7NEM - chains T and M; structure by X-ray diffraction, 1.35 A resolution.

Chain T:
Molecule: Hydrogenase-2 small chain
Organism: Escherichia coli (strain K12)
Notes: EC 1.12.99.6
Reference sequence: P69741 (MBHT_ECOLI); residues 2-293 here correspond to UniProt positions 39-330 (UniProt number = residue number + 37)
Sequence (298 residues; numbered 2 to 299; the number before each row is that of its first residue):
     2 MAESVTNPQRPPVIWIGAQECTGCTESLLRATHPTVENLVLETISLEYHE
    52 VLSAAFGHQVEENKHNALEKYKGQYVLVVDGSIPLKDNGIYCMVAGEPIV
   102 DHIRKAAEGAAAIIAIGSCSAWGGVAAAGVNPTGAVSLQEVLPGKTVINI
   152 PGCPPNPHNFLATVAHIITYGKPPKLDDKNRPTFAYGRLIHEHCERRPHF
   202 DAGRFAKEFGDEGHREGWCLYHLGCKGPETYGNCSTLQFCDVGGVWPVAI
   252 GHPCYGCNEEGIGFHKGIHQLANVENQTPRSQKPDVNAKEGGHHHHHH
Disordered / not traced: 2-8, 277-299
Sequence notes: expression tag (294-299)
Ion coordination: 4Fe-4S cluster Fe site 1: C22, C25, C120, C154; 4Fe-4S cluster Fe site 2: H192, C195, C220, C226; 3Fe-4S cluster Fe: C235, C255, C258
Small-molecule neighbours:
  - 3Fe-4S cluster (F3S): I191, T231, C235, F240, W247, P248, C255, Y256, G257, C258, N259
  - 4Fe-4S cluster (SF4), molecule 1: E21, C22, G24, C25, G82, G118, S119, C120, V126, G153, C154, P155
  - 4Fe-4S cluster (SF4), molecule 2: I191, H192, C195, R197, R198, F201, C220, L221, Y222, C226, G228, P229, V249
UniProt features mapped onto this chain:
  - binding site ([4Fe-4S] cluster): C22, C25, C120, C154, H192, C195, C220, C226
  - binding site ([3Fe-4S] cluster): C235, C255, C258

Chain M:
Molecule: Hydrogenase-2 large chain
Organism: Escherichia coli (strain K12)
Notes: EC 1.12.99.6
Reference sequence: P0ACE0 (MBHM_ECOLI); numbering as in UniProt (aligned over 1-567)
Sequence (567 residues; numbered 1 to 567; the number before each row is that of its first residue):
     1 MSQRITIDPVTRIEGHLRIDCEIENGVVSKAWASGTMWRGMEEIVKNRDP
    51 RDAWMIVQRICGVCTTTHALSSVRAAESALNIDVPVNAQYIRNIILAAHT
   101 THDHIVHFYQLSALDWVDITSALQADPTKASEMLKGVSTWHLNSPEEFTK
   151 VQNKIKDLVASGQLGIFANGYWGHPAMKLPPEVNLIAVAHYLQALECQRD
   201 ANRVVALLGGKTPHIQNLAVGGVANPINLDGLGVLNLERLMYIKSFIDKL
   251 SDFVEQVYKVDTAVIAAFYPEWLTRGKGAVNYLSVPEFPTDSKNGSFLFP
   301 GGYIENADLSSYRPITSHSDEYLIKGIQESAKHSWYKDEAPQAPWEGTTI
   351 PAYDGWSDDGKYSWVKSPTFYGKTVEVGPLANMLVKLAAGRESTQNKLNE
   401 IVAIYQKLTGNTLEVAQLHSTLGRIIGRTVHCCELQDILQNQYSALITNI
   451 GKGDHTTFVKPNIPATGEFKGVGFLEAPKGMLSHWMVIKDGIISNYQAVV
   501 PSTWNSGPRNFNDDVGPYEQSLVGTPVADPNKPLEVVRTIHSFDPCMACA
   551 VHVVDADGNEVVSVKVL
Disordered / not traced: 1, 553-567
Sequence notes: engineered mutation K479 (Arg in P0ACE0)
Ion coordination: Mg2+: E42, A498; Ni2+: C61, C64, C546, C549; carbonmonoxide-(dicyano) iron Fe: C64, C549
Small-molecule neighbours:
  - carbonmonoxide-(dicyano) iron (FCO): C64, T67, H68, A477, P478, K479, L482, V500, P501, S502, C546, C549
  - oxygen molecule: C61, V63, C64, D103, K479, C546, C549
UniProt features mapped onto this chain:
  - binding site (Ni(2+)): C61, C64, C546, C549
  - site: H552, V553 (Cleavage)

How chain T and chain M interact:
Contacting residue pairs - 172 pairs, chain T then chain M:
  Q10(T) with S161(M), hydrogen bond (side chain-backbone); Q163(M)
  R11(T) with L158(M); S161(M), hydrogen bond; Q163(M), hydrogen bond (backbone-side chain)
  G18(T) with H16(M), hydrogen bond (backbone-side chain)
  A19(T) with H16(M), hydrogen bond (backbone-side chain); M37(M)
  Q20(T) with M37(M); W38(M), hydrogen bond (side chain-backbone); R39(M)
  E21(T) with E14(M); H16(M), salt bridge; M37(M)
  C22(T) with E14(M); R39(M); R59(M); C61(M); G62(M), hydrogen bond (backbone-backbone); V63(M); H214(M), hydrogen bond
  T23(T) with E14(M), hydrogen bond; V63(M)
  G24(T) with G62(M); P213(M)
  E27(T) with G62(M); V63(M); H102(M), salt bridge; P213(M)
  S28(T) with P213(M)
  L30(T) with V106(M), hydrophobic; Q198(M), hydrogen bond (backbone-side chain); R199(M)
  R31(T) with H102(M); N202(M); T212(M), hydrogen bond; P213(M)
  A32(T) with R199(M)
  T33(T) with R203(M)
  T36(T) with R199(M)
  E38(T) with L192(M); L195(M); R199(M), salt bridge
  S46(T) with Q163(M)
  L47(T) with G165(M); I166(M), hydrogen bond (backbone-backbone)
  E48(T) with G165(M)
  H50(T) with I166(M)
  E51(T) with P9(M); T11(M); R12(M), hydrogen bond (backbone-backbone)
  V52(T) with R12(M); L111(M)
  L53(T) with R12(M); I166(M), hydrophobic
  S54(T) with T11(M), hydrogen bond (backbone-side chain); R12(M), hydrogen bond (backbone-side chain); I166(M)
  A55(T) with R12(M), hydrogen bond (backbone-side chain); I166(M), hydrogen bond (backbone-backbone); Y171(M)
  A56(T) with T11(M), hydrogen bond (backbone-side chain); A168(M); N169(M); Y171(M)
  F57(T) with I7(M), hydrophobic; P9(M); T11(M); Y171(M), hydrogen bond (backbone-side chain); P533(M); L534(M); V537(M), hydrophobic
  G58(T) with D8(M); P9(M), hydrogen bond (backbone-backbone)
  H59(T) with T6(M)
  Q60(T) with N169(M), hydrogen bond (backbone-side chain); Y171(M), hydrogen bond; N531(M), hydrogen bond (side chain-backbone); K532(M)
  V61(T) with P9(M), hydrophobic
  E63(T) with N169(M), hydrogen bond
  N64(T) with A168(M), hydrogen bond (side chain-backbone); N169(M), hydrogen bond
  Y72(T) with Q163(M), hydrogen bond
  I91(T) with Y353(M), hydrophobic
  Y92(T) with T36(M); M37(M); W38(M), hydrogen bond (backbone-backbone); W364(M), hydrophobic
  C93(T) with H16(M); T36(M); M37(M), hydrophobic
  M94(T) with T36(M), hydrogen bond (backbone-side chain)
  V95(T) with D8(M); H16(M)
  A96(T) with D8(M), hydrogen bond (backbone-side chain)
  G97(T) with D8(M)
  V126(T) with I44(M); I56(M), hydrophobic; R59(M)
  A127(T) with I44(M)
  A129(T) with I44(M)
  G130(T) with R48(M)
  V131(T) with E43(M)
  P133(T) with W38(M), hydrophobic; R39(M); G40(M); I44(M)
  T134(T) with W38(M); R39(M)
  C154(T) with R59(M), hydrogen bond (backbone-side chain); K211(M); H214(M)
  P155(T) with P213(M); H214(M)
  R197(T) with G233(M), hydrogen bond (side chain-backbone)
  E209(T) with K460(M), salt bridge
  F210(T) with A219(M), hydrophobic; A224(M), hydrophobic; F458(M)
  G211(T) with T457(M)
  H215(T) with A224(M), hydrogen bond (side chain-backbone); P226(M); V234(M)
  R216(T) with P226(M); I227(M), hydrogen bond (side chain-backbone); N228(M), hydrogen bond (backbone-side chain); V234(M); H455(M)
  E217(T) with N228(M), hydrogen bond; L232(M)
  G218(T) with V234(M)
  F240(T) with K211(M)
  C241(T) with A206(M), hydrophobic; T212(M)
  V243(T) with R203(M); Y242(M), hydrogen bond (backbone-side chain)
  G244(T) with R239(M), hydrogen bond (backbone-side chain)
  V246(T) with A206(M); L207(M), hydrophobic; G210(M); K211(M)
  W247(T) with G210(M)
  P248(T) with G210(M); K211(M); Q216(M)
  A250(T) with G233(M)
  I251(T) with L207(M); L208(M); G210(M); N217(M); A224(M); N225(M); P226(M)
  G252(T) with A224(M)
  H253(T) with W54(M); Q216(M); L218(M); A224(M)
  P254(T) with Q216(M), hydrogen bond (backbone-side chain)
  Y256(T) with M55(M), hydrophobic; I56(M); Q216(M)
  F265(T) with R48(M), hydrogen bond (backbone-side chain); M55(M); R59(M)
  G268(T) with D52(M)
  I269(T) with R51(M); D52(M), hydrogen bond (backbone-side chain); W54(M); M55(M), hydrophobic
  H270(T) with R51(M)
Other interface residues (no listed pair), chain T (84 interface residues in all): V37, L42, Y49, E62, K71, G245, C255, H266
Other interface residues (no listed pair), chain M (93 interface residues in all): I13, G15, M41, I60, T65, Q110, L114, K154, G162, F167, G170, W172, G209, V223, G231, F246, P351, A548

Overview:
Chain T and chain M form an interface of 84 and 93 residues respectively, with 41 hydrogen bonds and 4 salt
bridges. Polar pairs include E21(T)-H16(M), E27(T)-H102(M) and E38(T)-R199(M). Ligands of chain T: 4Fe-4S
cluster and 3Fe-4S cluster.
Here chain T is Hydrogenase-2 small chain and chain M is Hydrogenase-2 large chain, both from Escherichia coli
(strain K12). Entry 7NEM (Hydrogenase-2 variant R479K - anaerobically oxidised form) was determined by X-ray
diffraction.
